PDB entry 7FDC | electron microscopy, 6.60 A resolution (low resolution: residue-level contacts below are approximate; hydrogen-bond / salt-bridge calls are withheld) | chains T and U of the 31 polymer chains in the assembly

# Chain T
Molecule: V-type proton ATPase subunit c''
Organism: Saccharomyces cerevisiae S288C
Reference sequence: P23968 (VATO_YEAST); numbering as in UniProt (aligned over 1-213)
Amino-acid sequence (213 residues; row label = number of the first residue in the row):
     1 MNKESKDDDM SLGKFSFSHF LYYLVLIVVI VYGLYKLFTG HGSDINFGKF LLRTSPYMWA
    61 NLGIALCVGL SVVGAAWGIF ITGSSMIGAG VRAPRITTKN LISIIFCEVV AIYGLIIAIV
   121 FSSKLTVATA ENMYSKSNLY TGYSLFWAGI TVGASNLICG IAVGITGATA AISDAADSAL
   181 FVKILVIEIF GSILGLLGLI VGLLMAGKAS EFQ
Disordered / not traced: 1-13
Swiss-Prot annotation at these positions:
  - site: Glu108 (Essential for proton translocation)
  - mutagenesis: Glu108 (E108D: Partial inactivation; E108L/Q/V: Inactivation)

# Chain U
Molecule: V-type proton ATPase subunit c'
Organism: Saccharomyces cerevisiae S288C
Reference sequence: P32842 (VATL2_YEAST); residues 1-164 here = UniProt positions 1-164
Amino-acid sequence (164 residues; each row starts with the number of its first residue):
     1 MSTQLASNIY APLYAPFFGF AGCAAAMVLS CLGAAIGTAK SGIGIAGIGT FKPELIMKSL
    61 IPVVMSGILA IYGLVVAVLI AGNLSPTEDY TLFNGFMHLS CGLCVGFACL SSGYAIGMVG
   121 DVGVRKYMHQ PRLFVGIVLI LIFSEVLGLY GMIVALILNT RGSE
Disordered / not traced: 1-6, 164
Swiss-Prot annotation at these positions:
  - site: Glu145 (Essential for proton translocation)
  - mutagenesis: Glu145 (E145D: Partial inactivation; E145L/Q: Inactivation)

# Interface between chain T and chain U
Contacting residue pairs (54; chain T residue first):
  Leu51(T) - Tyr14(U)
  Trp59(T) - Phe17(U)
  Tyr134(T) - Leu13(U)
  Ser135(T) - Leu13(U)
  Lys136(T) - Leu13(U)
  Lys136(T) - Pro86(U)
  Lys136(T) - Thr87(U)
  Lys136(T) - Asp89(U)
  Tyr140(T) - Pro16(U)
  Tyr140(T) - Phe20(U)
  Tyr140(T) - Ser85(U)
  Tyr140(T) - Pro86(U)
  Tyr143(T) - Leu13(U)
  Tyr143(T) - Phe17(U)
  Tyr143(T) - Phe20(U)
  Ser144(T) - Phe20(U)
  Trp147(T) - Phe17(U)
  Trp147(T) - Phe20(U)
  Trp147(T) - Ala21(U)
  Trp147(T) - Ala24(U)
  Thr151(T) - Ala24(U)
  Thr151(T) - Met27(U)
  Thr151(T) - Val28(U)
  Ser155(T) - Met27(U)
  Ile158(T) - Cys31(U)
  Ile158(T) - Leu32(U)
  Ile158(T) - Ala35(U)
  Cys159(T) - Cys31(U)
  Ala162(T) - Ala35(U)
  Ala162(T) - Thr38(U)
  Ile165(T) - Ala39(U)
  Thr166(T) - Thr38(U)
  Thr166(T) - Ala39(U)
  Thr169(T) - Ala46(U)
  Ser173(T) - Ala46(U)
  Leu180(T) - Gly49(U)
  Leu180(T) - Pro53(U)
  Lys183(T) - Ile56(U)
  Ile184(T) - Ile45(U)
  Ile184(T) - Ile56(U)
  Phe190(T) - Val63(U)
  Phe190(T) - Val64(U)
  Phe190(T) - Ser66(U)
  Phe190(T) - Gly67(U)
  Leu194(T) - Cys31(U)
  Leu194(T) - Ala34(U)
  Leu194(T) - Ala70(U)
  Leu197(T) - Leu74(U)
  Gly198(T) - Met27(U)
  Val201(T) - Leu74(U)
  Met205(T) - Ala81(U)
  Lys208(T) - Leu84(U)
  Lys208(T) - Pro86(U)
  Ala209(T) - Pro86(U)
Other interface residues (no listed pair), chain T (35 interface residues in all): Gly48, Leu52, Ala154, Ala176, Ile187, Ser210
Other interface residues (no listed pair), chain U (37 interface residues in all): Cys23, Ser41, Gly42, Thr50, Glu88

# In short
The interface between chain T and chain U involves 35 residues on one side and 37 on the other. From UniProt:
one mutagenesis site on chain T; one mutagenesis site on chain U.
Chain T is V-type proton ATPase subunit c'' and chain U is V-type proton ATPase subunit c', both from
Saccharomyces cerevisiae S288C; the structure, CryoEM Structures of Reconstituted V-ATPase, state3, was
determined by electron microscopy.
